6RWO - chains A and F of the 16 polymer chains in the assembly; structure by electron microscopy, 3.05 A resolution.

[Chain A (and F)]
Protein: Pol protein
Source organism: Simian immunodeficiency virus
Notes: chain F of this document is another copy of the same molecule, construct and numbering; everything in this record applies to it too
UniProtKB: E1ANT8 (E1ANT8_SIV); residues 1-289 here correspond to UniProt positions 735-1023 (UniProt number = residue number + 734)
Amino-acid sequence (290 residues; numbered 0 to 289; the number before each row is that of its first residue; numbering starts at 0):
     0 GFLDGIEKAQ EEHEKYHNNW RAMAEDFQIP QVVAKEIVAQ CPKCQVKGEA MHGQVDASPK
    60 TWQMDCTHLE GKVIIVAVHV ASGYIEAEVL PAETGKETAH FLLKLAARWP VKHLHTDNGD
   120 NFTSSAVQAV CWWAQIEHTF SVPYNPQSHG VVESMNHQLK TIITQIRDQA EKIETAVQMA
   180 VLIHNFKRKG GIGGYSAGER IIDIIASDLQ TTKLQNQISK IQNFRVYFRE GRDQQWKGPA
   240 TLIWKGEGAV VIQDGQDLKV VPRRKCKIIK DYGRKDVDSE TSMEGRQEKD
Unresolved in the structure: 270-289 (chain F: 0-202, 272-289)
Sequence notes: expression tag (0); engineered mutation Asp119 (Ala853 in E1ANT8), Ser140 (Gly874 in E1ANT8), His148 (Gln882 in E1ANT8)
Ion coordination: Zn2+: His12, His16, Cys40, Cys43; Mg2+ site 1: Asp64, Asp116 (together with Bictegravir); Mg2+ site 2: Asp64, Glu152 (together with Bictegravir)
Small-molecule neighbours: Bictegravir (KLQ): Asp64, Asp116, Asn117, Gly118, Tyr143, Pro145, Gln146, Glu152
What the authors report for this chain:
  - contacts within the chain: Thr97-Phe121 (hydrophobic contact), His114-Ser140 (hydrogen bond), Asp116-Phe121 (hydrophobic contact), His114-Thr138 (hydrogen bond), Ser140-His148, His148-Glu152
  - Mg2+ coordination: Glu152
  - conformationally variable residues: His148

[How chain A and chain F interact]
Contacting residue pairs (22):
  Ala38(A) - Arg224(F)
  Gln39(A) - Arg224(F)
  Gln44(A) - Trp235(F)
  Gln44(A) - Lys266(F)  hydrogen bond
  Gln44(A) - Ile268(F)
  Val45(A) - Trp235(F)
  Lys46(A) - Trp235(F)
  Lys46(A) - Lys266(F)
  Gly47(A) - Trp235(F)
  Gly47(A) - Arg263(F)
  Glu48(A) - Arg262(F)  salt bridge
  Met50(A) - Arg262(F)
  Met50(A) - Arg263(F)
  His51(A) - Arg263(F)
  Val141(A) - Val259(F)
  Val141(A) - Pro261(F)
  Tyr143(A) - Gly230(F)
  Tyr143(A) - Arg231(F)
  Tyr143(A) - Lys264(F)  hydrogen bond (backbone-side chain)
  Asn144(A) - Arg263(F)  hydrogen bond
  Asn144(A) - Lys264(F)
  Gln146(A) - Arg263(F)
Other interface residues (no listed pair), chain A (14 interface residues in all): Pro41
Other interface residues (no listed pair), chain F (14 interface residues in all): Tyr226, Gln233, Cys265

[Overview]
The chain A/chain F interface involves 14 residues from each chain; the contacts include 3 hydrogen bonds and
1 salt bridge. Among the polar pairs are Glu48(A)-Arg262(F), Gln44(A)-Lys266(F) and Tyr143(A)-Lys264(F). Bound
to chain A: Bictegravir. His12(A), His16(A), Cys40(A) and Cys43(A) form the Zn2+ site. From the paper: Mg2+
coordination by Glu152(A); conformational variability at His148(A).
Chain A and chain F are both Pol protein (Simian immunodeficiency virus); the structure, SIVrcm intasome
(Q148H/G140S) in complex with bictegravir, was determined by electron microscopy, deposited together with
6RWL, 6RWM and 6RWN.
